7V9J - chains Y and I of the 26 polymer chains in the assembly; structure by electron microscopy, 8.00 A resolution (low resolution: residue-level contacts below are approximate; hydrogen-bond / salt-bridge calls are withheld).

== Chain Y ==
Protein: Histone H2A type 1-B/E
Source organism: Homo sapiens
UniProt: P04908 (H2A1B_HUMAN); residues 0-129 here correspond to UniProt positions 1-130 (UniProt number = residue number + 1)
Amino-acid sequence (130 residues; numbered 0 to 129; the number before each row is that of its first residue; numbering starts at 0):
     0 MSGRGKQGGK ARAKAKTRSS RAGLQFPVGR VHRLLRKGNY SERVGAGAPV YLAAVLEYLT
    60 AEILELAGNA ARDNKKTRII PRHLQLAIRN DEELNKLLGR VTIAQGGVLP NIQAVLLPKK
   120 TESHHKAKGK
Disordered / not traced: 0-9, 120-129
UniProt features mapped onto this chain:
  - modified residue: Ser1 (N-acetylserine), Arg3 (Citrulline), Lys5 (N6-(2-hydroxyisobutyryl)lysine), Lys9 (N6-(2-hydroxyisobutyryl)lysine), Lys13 (N6-(beta-hydroxybutyryl)lysine), Lys36 (N6-(2-hydroxyisobutyryl)lysine), Lys74 (N6-(2-hydroxyisobutyryl)lysine), Lys75 (N6-(2-hydroxyisobutyryl)lysine), Lys95 (N6-(2-hydroxyisobutyryl)lysine), Gln104 (N5-methylglutamine), Lys118 (N6-(2-hydroxyisobutyryl)lysine), Lys119 (N6-crotonyllysine), Thr120 (Phosphothreonine), Lys125 (N6-crotonyllysine)
  - cross-link (Glycyl lysine isopeptide (Lys-Gly)): Lys13 (interchain with G-Cter in ubiquitin), Lys15 (interchain with G-Cter in ubiquitin), Lys119 (interchain with G-Cter in ubiquitin)

== Chain I ==
Molecule: 408-nt DNA strand
Source organism: Homo sapiens
Sequence (408 nucleotides; row label = number of the first residue in the row; numbers below 1 keep their minus sign (DT-2 is residue -2)):
    -2 TTAGGGTTAG GGTTAGGGTT AGGGTTAGGG TTAGGGTTAG GGTTAGGGTT AGGGTTAGGG
    58 TTAGGGTTAG GGTTAGGGTT AGGGTTAGGG TTAGGGTTAG GGTTAGGGTT AGGGTTAGGG
   118 TTAGGGTTAG GGTTAGGGTT AGGGTTAGGG TTAGGGTTAG GGTTAGGGTT AGGGTTAGGG
   178 TTAGGGTTAG GGTTAGGGTT AGGGTTAGGG TTAGGGTTAG GGTTAGGGTT AGGGTTAGGG
   238 TTAGGGTTAG GGTTAGGGTT AGGGTTAGGG TTAGGGTTAG GGTTAGGGTT AGGGTTAGGG
   298 TTAGGGTTAG GGTTAGGGTT AGGGTTAGGG TTAGGGTTAG GGTTAGGGTT AGGGTTAGGG
   358 TTAGGGTTAG GGTTAGGGTT AGGGTTAGGG TTAGGGTTAG GGTTAGGG
Disordered / not traced: -2 to 0, 400-405

== Interface between chain Y and chain I ==
Contacting residue pairs (21):
  Arg11(Y) - DG111(I)
  Lys13(Y) - DT113(I)
  Thr16(Y) - DA114(I)
  Arg29(Y) - DG115(I)
  Arg29(Y) - DG116(I)
  His31(Y) - DT106(I)
  Arg35(Y) - DT106(I)
  Glu41(Y) - DT106(I)
  Arg42(Y) - DG104(I)
  Arg42(Y) - DG105(I)
  Arg42(Y) - DT106(I)
  Val43(Y) - DG105(I)
  Val43(Y) - DT106(I)
  Gly44(Y) - DG105(I)
  Ala45(Y) - DG105(I)
  Lys75(Y) - DT125(I)
  Lys75(Y) - DA126(I)
  Thr76(Y) - DT124(I)
  Thr76(Y) - DT125(I)
  Arg77(Y) - DT124(I)
  Arg77(Y) - DT125(I)
Interface residues without a listed pair, chain Y (16 interface residues in all): Ala14, Lys119
Interface residues without a listed pair, chain I (13 interface residues in all): DG110, DA138

== Overview ==
16 residues of chain Y and 13 residues of chain I are in contact.
Chain Y is Histone H2A type 1-B/E and chain I is a 408-nt DNA strand, both from Homo sapiens; the structure,
Telomeric trinucleosome, was determined by electron microscopy (same publication as 7V90, 7V96, 7V9C, 7V9K,
7V9S and 7VA4).
